PDB entry 7XBK | electron microscopy, 3.70 A resolution | chains C and L of the 10 polymer chains in the assembly

Chain C:
Name: Isoform 2 of Caseinolytic peptidase B protein homolog
Organism: Homo sapiens
Notes: EC 3.6.1.-
Reference sequence: Q9H078 (CLPB_HUMAN), isoform Q9H078-2; residues 1-677 here = UniProt positions 1-677
Chain sequence (677 residues; numbered 1 to 677; the number before each row is that of its first residue):
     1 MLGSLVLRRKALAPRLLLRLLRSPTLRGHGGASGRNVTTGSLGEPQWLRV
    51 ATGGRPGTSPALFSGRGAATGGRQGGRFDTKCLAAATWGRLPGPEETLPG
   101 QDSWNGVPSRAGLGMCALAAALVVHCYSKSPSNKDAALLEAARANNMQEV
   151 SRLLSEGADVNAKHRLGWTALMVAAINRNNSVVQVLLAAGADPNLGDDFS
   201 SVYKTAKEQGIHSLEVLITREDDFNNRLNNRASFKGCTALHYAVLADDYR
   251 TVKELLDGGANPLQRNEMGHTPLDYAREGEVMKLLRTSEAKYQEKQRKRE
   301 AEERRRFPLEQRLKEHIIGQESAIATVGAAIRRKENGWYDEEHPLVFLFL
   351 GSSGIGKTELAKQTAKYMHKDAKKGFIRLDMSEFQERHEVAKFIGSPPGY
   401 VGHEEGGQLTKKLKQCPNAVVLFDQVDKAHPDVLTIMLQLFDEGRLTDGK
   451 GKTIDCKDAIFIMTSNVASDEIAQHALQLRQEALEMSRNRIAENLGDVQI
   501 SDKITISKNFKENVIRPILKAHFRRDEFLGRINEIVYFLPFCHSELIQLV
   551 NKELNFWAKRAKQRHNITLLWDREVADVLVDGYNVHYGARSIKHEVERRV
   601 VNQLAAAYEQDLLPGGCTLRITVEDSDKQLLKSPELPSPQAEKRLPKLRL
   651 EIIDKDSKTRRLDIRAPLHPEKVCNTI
Disordered / not traced: 1-297, 299, 629, 632-645, 663-677
Sequence notes: engineered mutation Gln-425 (Glu in Q9H078)
Swiss-Prot annotation at these positions:
  - region: Pro-92 to Cys-126 (Autoinhibitory)
  - binding site (ATP): Arg-620
  - site: Cys-126, Tyr-127 (Cleavage)
  - natural variant: Arg-560 (G560R: In MGCA7A; this construct carries the variant), Cys-617 (Y617C: In MGCA7B; this construct carries the variant), Arg-620 (R620C: In SCN9)
  - mutagenesis: Arg-178 (R178E: Shows higher order assembly but disaggregase activity is severely impaired by 70-80%)
Bound ions: Mg2+: Thr-358 (together with ATP)
Small-molecule neighbours:
  - ATP (adenosine-5'-triphosphate), molecule 1: His-316, Ile-317, Ile-318, Ser-352, Ser-353, Gly-354, Ile-355, Gly-356, Lys-357, Thr-358, Glu-359, Gln-425, Asn-466, Phe-541, Leu-549, Ala-589, Arg-590, Lys-593
  - ATP, molecule 2: Asp-442, Glu-527, Arg-531
What the authors report for this chain:
  - binding site for ATP: Ile-317, Ile-318, Lys-357, Thr-358, Asn-466, Arg-531, Phe-541, Arg-590
  - binding site for Unknown peptide (chain L): His-388, Gly-399 to Gly-402
  - binding site for Unknown peptide (chain L): Tyr-400 (proposed by the authors, not directly observed)
  - mutagenesis - E425Q: abolished catalytic activity (disaggregase activity)
  - disease-associated variants - A239T, Y242C, R378G, M381I, R445Q, C456R, E471K, Y537C, A561V, Y587C, R598C, E609K, G616V, R620P, I652N (proposed by the authors, not directly observed)
  - disease-associated variants - T358K, N466K, R531G, R531Q, R590C: decreased catalytic activity (citing earlier work)
  - disease-associated variants - T238M: decreased catalytic activity (disaggregase activity) (citing earlier work)
  - disease-associated variants - R250* (citing earlier work)

Chain L:
Name: Unknown peptide
Organism: Homo sapiens
Chain sequence (17 residues; each row starts with the number of its first residue; X marks 17 residues of unknown identity (built as UNK)):
     1 XXXXXXXXXXXXXXXXX

How chain C and chain L interact:
Chain C residues in contact with chain L, 4 residues: His-388, Gly-399, Tyr-400, Val-401

Overview:
Chain C and chain L make no direct contact in this assembly. Ligands of chain C: ATP. From the paper: a
binding site for ATP at Ile-317(C), Ile-318(C) and Lys-357(C) among others; T358K, N466K and R531G of chain C,
among others, reduce catalytic activity; 7 substitutions were tested in all.
Here chain C is Isoform 2 of Caseinolytic peptidase B protein homolog and chain L is Unknown peptide, both
from Homo sapiens. Entry 7XBK (Structure and mechanism of a mitochondrial AAA+ disaggregase CLPB) was
determined by electron microscopy, deposited together with 7XC5.
